Entry 8K5P (electron microscopy, 2.80 A resolution); this record covers chains A and F of the 18 polymer chains in the assembly.

# Chain A
Name: DNA-directed RNA polymerase II subunit RPB1
Organism: Saccharomyces cerevisiae S288C
Notes: EC 2.7.7.6
UniProt: P04050 (RPB1_YEAST); residues 1-1733 here = UniProt positions 1-1733
Sequence (1733 residues; each row starts with the number of its first residue):
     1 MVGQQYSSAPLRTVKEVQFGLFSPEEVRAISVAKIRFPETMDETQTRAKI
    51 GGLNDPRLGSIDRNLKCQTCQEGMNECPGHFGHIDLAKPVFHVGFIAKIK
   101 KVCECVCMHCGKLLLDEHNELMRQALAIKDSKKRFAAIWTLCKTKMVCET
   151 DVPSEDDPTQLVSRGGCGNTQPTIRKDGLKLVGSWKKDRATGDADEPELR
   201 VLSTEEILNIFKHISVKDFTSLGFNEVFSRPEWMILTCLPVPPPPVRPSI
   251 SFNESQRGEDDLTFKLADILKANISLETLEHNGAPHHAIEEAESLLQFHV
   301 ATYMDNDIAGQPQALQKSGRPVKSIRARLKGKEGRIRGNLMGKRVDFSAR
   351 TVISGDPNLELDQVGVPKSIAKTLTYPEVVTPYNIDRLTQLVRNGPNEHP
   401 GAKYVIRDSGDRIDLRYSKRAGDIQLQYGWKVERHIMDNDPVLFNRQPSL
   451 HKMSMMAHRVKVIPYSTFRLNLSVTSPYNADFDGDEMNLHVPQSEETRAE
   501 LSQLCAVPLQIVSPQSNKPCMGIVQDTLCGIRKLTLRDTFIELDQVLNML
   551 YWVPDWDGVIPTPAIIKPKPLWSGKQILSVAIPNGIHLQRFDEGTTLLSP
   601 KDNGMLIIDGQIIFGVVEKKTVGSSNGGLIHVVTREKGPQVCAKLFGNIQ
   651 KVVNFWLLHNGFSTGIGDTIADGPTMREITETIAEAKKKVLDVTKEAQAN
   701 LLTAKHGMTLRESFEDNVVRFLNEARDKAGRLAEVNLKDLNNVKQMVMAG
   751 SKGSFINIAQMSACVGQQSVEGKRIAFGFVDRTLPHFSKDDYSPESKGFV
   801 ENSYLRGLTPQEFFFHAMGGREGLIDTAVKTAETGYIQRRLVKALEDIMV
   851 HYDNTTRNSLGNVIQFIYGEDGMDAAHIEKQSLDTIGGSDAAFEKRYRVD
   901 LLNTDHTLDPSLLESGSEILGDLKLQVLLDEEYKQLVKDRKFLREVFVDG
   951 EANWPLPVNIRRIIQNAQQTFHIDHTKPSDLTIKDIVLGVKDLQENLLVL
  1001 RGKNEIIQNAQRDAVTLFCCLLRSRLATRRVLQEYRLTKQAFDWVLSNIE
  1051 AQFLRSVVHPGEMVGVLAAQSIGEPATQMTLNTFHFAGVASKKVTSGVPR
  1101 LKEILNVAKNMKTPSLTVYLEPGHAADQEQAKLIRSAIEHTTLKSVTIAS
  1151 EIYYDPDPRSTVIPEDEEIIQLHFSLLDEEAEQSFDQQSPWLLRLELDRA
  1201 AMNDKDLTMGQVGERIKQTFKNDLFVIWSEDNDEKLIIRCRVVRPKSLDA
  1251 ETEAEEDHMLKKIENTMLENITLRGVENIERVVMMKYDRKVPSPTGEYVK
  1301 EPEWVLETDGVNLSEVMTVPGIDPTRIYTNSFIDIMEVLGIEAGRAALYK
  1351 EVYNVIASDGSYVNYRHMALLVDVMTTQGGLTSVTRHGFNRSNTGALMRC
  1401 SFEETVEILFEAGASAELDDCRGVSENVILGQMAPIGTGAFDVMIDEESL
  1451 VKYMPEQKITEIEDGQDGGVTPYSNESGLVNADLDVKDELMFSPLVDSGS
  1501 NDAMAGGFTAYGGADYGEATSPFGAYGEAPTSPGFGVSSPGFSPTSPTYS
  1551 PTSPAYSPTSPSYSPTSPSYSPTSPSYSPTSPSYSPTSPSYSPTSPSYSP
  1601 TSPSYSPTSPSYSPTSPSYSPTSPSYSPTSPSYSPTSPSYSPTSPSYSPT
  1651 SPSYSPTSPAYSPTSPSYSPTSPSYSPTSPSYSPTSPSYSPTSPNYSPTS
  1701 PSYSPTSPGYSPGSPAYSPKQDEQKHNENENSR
Unresolved in the structure: 1-4, 188-196, 1082-1092, 1175-1185, 1245-1256, 1456-1733
Bound ions: Zn2+ site 1: Cys67, Cys70, Cys77, His80; Zn2+ site 2: Cys107, Cys110, Cys148, Cys167; Mg2+: Asp481, Asp483, Asp485 (shared with 1 residue of chain P)
Curated features (UniProtKB/Swiss-Prot):
  - region: Pro248 to Asp260 (Lid loop), Asn306 to Lys323 (Rudder loop), Pro810 to Glu822 (Bridging helix)
  - binding site (Zn(2+)): Cys67, Cys70, Cys77, His80, Cys107, Cys110, Cys148, Cys167
  - binding site (Mg(2+)): Asp481, Asp483, Asp485
  - modified residue: Thr1471 (Phosphothreonine)
  - cross-link (Glycyl lysine isopeptide (Lys-Gly)): Lys695 (interchain with G-Cter in ubiquitin), Lys1246 (interchain with G-Cter in ubiquitin), Lys1350 (interchain with G-Cter in ubiquitin)
  - natural variant: Ser1653 to Pro1659 (deletion: In strain: A364A)
  - mutagenesis: Lys1246 (K1246R: Impairs ubiquitination during transcription stress)

# Chain F
Name: DNA-directed RNA polymerases I, II, and III subunit RPABC2
Organism: Saccharomyces cerevisiae S288C
UniProt: P20435 (RPAB2_YEAST); residues 1-155 here = UniProt positions 1-155
Sequence (155 residues; each row starts with the number of its first residue):
     1 MSDYEEAFNDGNENFEDFDVEHFSDEETYEEKPQFKDGETTDANGKTIVT
    51 GGNGPEDFQQHEQIRRKTLKEKAIPKDQRATTPYMTKYERARILGTRALQ
   101 ISMNAPVFVDLEGETDPLRIAMKELAEKKIPLVIRRYLPDGSFEDWSVEE
   151 LIVDL
Unresolved in the structure: 1-72
Curated features (UniProtKB/Swiss-Prot):
  - region: Leu111 to Leu132 (Leucine-zipper)
  - modified residue: Ser24 (Phosphoserine)

# Interface between chain A and chain F
Residue-residue contacts - 61 pairs, chain A then chain F:
  Thr381(A) - Ser102(F)
  Thr381(A) - Asn104(F)
  Tyr383(A) - Leu111(F)
  Tyr383(A) - Thr115(F)
  Tyr428(A) - Asn104(F)
  Glu495(A) - Ala98(F)
  Glu496(A) - Gly95(F)
  Ala499(A) - Gly95(F)
  Ala499(A) - Leu118(F)  hydrophobic
  Gln503(A) - Arg90(F)  hydrogen bond
  Tyr852(A) - Thr81(F)
  Tyr852(A) - Glu89(F)  hydrogen bond
  Tyr852(A) - Arg136(F)
  Tyr852(A) - Tyr137(F)
  Asp853(A) - Pro139(F)
  Arg857(A) - Pro139(F)
  Leu1000(A) - Ala80(F)
  Arg1001(A) - Ala80(F)
  Arg1001(A) - Thr81(F)
  Arg1001(A) - Thr82(F)
  Arg1001(A) - Pro83(F)
  Leu1054(A) - Tyr84(F)
  Arg1055(A) - Asp154(F)  salt bridge
  His1059(A) - Thr86(F)
  His1059(A) - Lys87(F)  hydrogen bond (side chain-backbone)
  Pro1060(A) - Thr86(F)
  Pro1060(A) - Tyr88(F)
  Glu1062(A) - Tyr88(F)
  Met1433(A) - Arg92(F)
  Gly1437(A) - Tyr88(F)
  Thr1438(A) - Tyr88(F)
  Thr1438(A) - Arg92(F)  hydrogen bond (backbone-side chain)
  Phe1441(A) - Tyr88(F)
  Phe1441(A) - Glu89(F)
  Phe1441(A) - Arg92(F)  hydrogen bond (backbone-side chain)
  Phe1441(A) - Ile134(F)  hydrophobic
  Phe1441(A) - Arg135(F)
  Asp1442(A) - Val133(F)
  Asp1442(A) - Ile134(F)
  Asp1442(A) - Arg135(F)  hydrogen bond (backbone-backbone)
  Asp1442(A) - Tyr137(F)
  Val1443(A) - Arg92(F)
  Val1443(A) - Leu132(F)  hydrophobic
  Val1443(A) - Val133(F)
  Met1444(A) - Leu132(F)
  Met1444(A) - Val133(F)  hydrogen bond (backbone-backbone)
  Met1444(A) - Arg135(F)
  Ile1445(A) - Pro131(F)
  Asp1446(A) - Pro131(F)
  Asp1446(A) - Leu132(F)
  Asp1446(A) - Val133(F)
  Ser1449(A) - Pro131(F)
  Ser1449(A) - Glu149(F)  hydrogen bond
  Leu1450(A) - Phe108(F)  hydrophobic
  Leu1450(A) - Pro131(F)  hydrophobic
  Lys1452(A) - Glu149(F)  salt bridge
  Tyr1453(A) - Lys128(F)  hydrogen bond (side chain-backbone)
  Tyr1453(A) - Lys129(F)
  Tyr1453(A) - Ile130(F)
  Tyr1453(A) - Pro131(F)
  Tyr1453(A) - Glu149(F)  hydrogen bond
Other interface residues (no listed pair), chain A (41 interface residues in all): Val379, Val380, Pro382, Gly429, Glu500, Leu504, His851, Gly1061, Gly1439, Ala1440, Met1454
Other interface residues (no listed pair), chain F (40 interface residues in all): Ala91, Ile93, Leu94, Leu99, Ile101, Met103, Pro117, Leu138

# In short
41 residues of chain A face 40 of chain F across their interface; the contacts include 10 hydrogen bonds and 2
salt bridges. Polar contacts include Arg1055(A)-Asp154(F), Lys1452(A)-Glu149(F) and Gln503(A)-Arg90(F).
Chain A is DNA-directed RNA polymerase II subunit RPB1 and chain F is DNA-directed RNA polymerases I, II, and
III subunit RPABC2, both from Saccharomyces cerevisiae S288C; the structure, Cryo-EM structure of yeast
Rat1-bound Pol II pre-termination transcription complex 2 (Pol II Rat1-PTTC2), was determined by electron
microscopy (same publication as 8JCH).
